PDB entry 4LHU | X-ray diffraction, 2.87 A resolution | chains A and G of the 4 polymer chains in the assembly

[Chain A]
Name: Antigen-presenting glycoprotein CD1d
Source organism: Homo sapiens
UniProt: P15813 (CD1D_HUMAN); residues 6-277 here correspond to UniProt positions 24-295 (UniProt number = residue number + 18)
Chain sequence (278 residues; row label = number of the first residue in the row):
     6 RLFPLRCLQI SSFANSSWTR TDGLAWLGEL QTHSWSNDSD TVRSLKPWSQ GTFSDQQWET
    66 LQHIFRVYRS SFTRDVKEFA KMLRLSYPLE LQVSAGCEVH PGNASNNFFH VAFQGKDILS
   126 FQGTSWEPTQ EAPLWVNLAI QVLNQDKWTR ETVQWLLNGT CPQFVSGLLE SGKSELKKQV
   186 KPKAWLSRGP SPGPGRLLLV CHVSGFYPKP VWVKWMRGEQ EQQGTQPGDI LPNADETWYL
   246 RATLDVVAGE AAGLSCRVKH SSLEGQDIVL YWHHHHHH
Not modelled in the structure: 278-283
Glycans and other covalent adducts: N-acetylglucosamine (NAG) linked to Asn20, Asn42, Asn163
Differences from the reference sequence: expression tag (278-283)
Ligand contacts: pbs-44 (JLS; (15Z)-N-[(2S,3S,4R)-1-(alpha-D-galactopyranosyloxy)-3,4-dihydroxyoctadecan-2-yl]tetracos-15-enamide): Leu10, Cys12, Leu13, Gln14, Gly28, Leu29, Ala30, His38, Trp40, Val47, Trp63, Ile69, Phe70, Val72, Tyr73, Ser76, Phe77, Arg79, Asp80, Val81, Phe84, Leu90, Leu94, Leu96, Val98, Ala100, Phe114, Val116, Phe118, Ile123, Leu124, Trp131, Trp140, Leu148, Asp151, Trp153, Thr154, Thr157, Val158, Leu161, Cys166, Phe169
Curated features (UniProtKB/Swiss-Prot):
  - binding site (a D-galactosylceramide): Asp80, Asp151 to Thr154
  - glycosylation (N-linked (GlcNAc...) asparagine): Asn20, Asn42, Asn108, Asn163

[Chain G]
Name: 9C2 TCR gamma chain
Source organism: Homo sapiens
Chain sequence (251 residues; each row starts with the number of its first residue):
     1 ETGSSNLEGG TKSVTRPTRS SAEITCDLTV INAFYIHWYL HQEGKAPQRL LYYDVSNSKD
    61 VLESGLSPGK YYTHTPRRWS WILILRNLIE NDSGVYYCAT WDRGNPKTHY YKKLFGSGTT
   121 LVVTDKQLDA DVSPKPTIFL PSIAETKLQK AGTYLCLLEK FFPDVIKIHW QEKKSNTILG
   181 SQEGNTMKTN DTYMKFSWLT VPEESLDKEH RCIVRHENNK NGVDQEIIFP PIKTDVITMD
   241 PKDNASGLVP R
Not modelled in the structure: 1-9, 237-251
Disulfides: Cys26-Cys98

[Chain A / chain G interface]
Contacting residue pairs (8; chain A residue first):
  Gln61(A) with Glu63(G)
  His68(A) with Tyr35(G), hydrogen bond
  Lys152(A) with His109(G)
  Trp153(A) with Arg103(G); His109(G); Tyr111(G)
  Glu156(A) with His109(G), salt bridge; Tyr110(G)
Also at the interface, not in a pair above, chain G (7 interface residues in all): Arg49

[Overview]
5 residues of chain A face 7 of chain G across their interface; the contacts include 1 hydrogen bond and 1
salt bridge. Polar pairs include Glu156(A)-His109(G) and His68(A)-Tyr35(G). Chain A binds pbs-44.
N-acetylglucosamine is covalently linked to Asn20(A), Asn42(A) and Asn163(A).
Here chain A is Antigen-presenting glycoprotein CD1d and chain G is 9C2 TCR gamma chain, both from Homo
sapiens. Entry 4LHU (Crystal Structure of 9C2 TCR bound to CD1d) was determined by X-ray diffraction,
deposited together with 4LFH.
